Entry 5LY2 (X-ray diffraction, 2.43 A resolution); this record covers chains B and C of the 8 polymer chains in the assembly.

# Chain B (and C)
Name: Lysine-specific demethylase 4A
Source organism: Homo sapiens
Notes: EC 1.14.11.-; chain C of this document is another copy of the same molecule, construct and numbering; everything in this record applies to it too
UniProt: O75164 (KDM4A_HUMAN); residue numbers follow UniProt; this construct covers 1-359
Sequence (381 residues; row label = number of the first residue in the row; numbers below 1 keep their minus sign (Met-21 is residue -21)):
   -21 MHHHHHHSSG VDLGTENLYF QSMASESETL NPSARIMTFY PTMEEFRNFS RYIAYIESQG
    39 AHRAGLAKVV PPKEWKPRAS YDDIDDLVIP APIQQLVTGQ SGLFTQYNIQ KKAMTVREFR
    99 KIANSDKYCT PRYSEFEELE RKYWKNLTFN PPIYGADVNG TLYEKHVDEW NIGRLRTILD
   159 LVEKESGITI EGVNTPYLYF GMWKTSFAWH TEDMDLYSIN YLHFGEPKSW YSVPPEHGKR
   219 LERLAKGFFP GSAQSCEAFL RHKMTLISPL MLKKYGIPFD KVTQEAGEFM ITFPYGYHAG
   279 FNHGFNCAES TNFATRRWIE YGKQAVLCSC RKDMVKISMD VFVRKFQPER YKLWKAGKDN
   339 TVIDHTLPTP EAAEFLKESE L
Disordered / not traced: -21 to 9, 355-359 (chain C: -21 to 4, 162-169, 355-359)
Construct notes: expression tag (-21 to 0)
Bound ions: Ni2+: His188, Glu190, His276 (together with N-oxalylglycine); Zn2+: Cys234, His240, Cys306, Cys308
Ligand contacts: N-oxalylglycine (OGA): Tyr132, Tyr177, Phe185, His188, Glu190, Ser196, Asn198, Lys206, Trp208, Thr270, His276, Ser288
What the authors report for this chain:
  - mutagenesis - H188A: abolished catalytic activity (citing earlier work)

# How chain B and chain C interact
Residue-residue contacts - 12 pairs, chain B then chain C:
  Lys162(B) with Asp64(C); Leu65(C)
  Glu163(B) with Leu65(C); Val66(C), hydrogen bond (backbone-backbone)
  Ser164(B) with Asn137(C); Gly138(C); Thr139(C), hydrogen bond (backbone-backbone)
  Gly165(B) with Thr139(C)
  Ile166(B) with Gly138(C)
  Lys310(B) with Glu161(C)
  Asp311(B) with Glu161(C)
  Arg322(B) with Val66(C)
Other interface residues (no listed pair), chain B (9 interface residues in all): Thr167
Other interface residues (no listed pair), chain C (11 interface residues in all): Lys143, Val160, Pro174, Leu176

# Overview
The interface between chain B and chain C involves 9 residues on one side and 11 on the other; the contacts
include 2 hydrogen bonds. The backbones hydrogen-bond at Glu163(B)-Val66(C) and Ser164(B)-Thr139(C). Bound to
chain B: N-oxalylglycine. His188(B), Glu190(B) and His276(B) form the Ni2+ site. The paper reports that H188A
of chain B abolishes catalytic activity.
Both chains are Lysine-specific demethylase 4A (Homo sapiens). Entry 5LY2 (JMJD2A/ KDM4A COMPLEXED WITH
NI(II), NOG AND Macrocyclic PEPTIDE Inhibitor CP2_R6Kme3 (13-mer)) was determined by X-ray diffraction,
deposited together with 5LY1.
